Entry 6OHY (electron microscopy, 4.10 A resolution (low resolution: residue-level contacts below are approximate; hydrogen-bond / salt-bridge calls are withheld)); this record covers chains B and E of the 6 polymer chains in the assembly.

# Chain B (and E)
Protein: Envelope glycoprotein gp160
Organism: Simian immunodeficiency virus
Notes: engineered mutation(s): I559P, D605C; chain E of this document is another copy of the same molecule, construct and numbering; everything in this record applies to it too
UniProtKB: Q1A234 (Q1A234_SIV); the construct lacks a stretch of the UniProt sequence, so the offset changes along the chain: 515-618 = UniProt 506-609; 619-664 = UniProt 611-656
Amino-acid sequence (151 residues; each row starts with the number of its first residue):
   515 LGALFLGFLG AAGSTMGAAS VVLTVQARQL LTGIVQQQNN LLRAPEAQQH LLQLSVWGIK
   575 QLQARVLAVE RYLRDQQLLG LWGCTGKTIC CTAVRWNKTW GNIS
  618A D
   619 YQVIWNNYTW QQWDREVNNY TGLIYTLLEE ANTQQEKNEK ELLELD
Not modelled in the structure: 538-568
Construct notes: conflict Pro-559 (Ile550 in Q1A234), Cys-605 (Pro596 in Q1A234)
Disulfides: Cys-598/Cys-604
Covalently attached groups: glycan linked to Asn-616, Asn-637; N-acetylglucosamine (NAG) linked to Asn-625

# Chain B / chain E interface
Contacting residue pairs - 21 pairs, chain B then chain E:
  Leu-515(B) / Glu-584(E)
  Gly-516(B) / Glu-584(E)
  Ala-517(B) / Arg-588(E)
  Leu-518(B) / Gln-591(E)
  Ser-534(B) / Asn-656(E)
  Leu-537(B) / Glu-647(E)
  Leu-537(B) / Thr-651(E)
  Leu-537(B) / Gln-652(E)
  Leu-576(B) / Leu-576(E)
  Leu-576(B) / Gln-577(E)
  Arg-579(B) / Val-580(E)
  Arg-579(B) / Glu-584(E)
  Val-580(B) / Val-580(E)
  Val-583(B) / Val-583(E)
  Val-583(B) / Leu-587(E)
  Tyr-586(B) / Gln-591(E)
  Thr-599(B) / Thr-599(E)
  Gly-600(B) / Gly-594(E)
  Gly-600(B) / Thr-599(E)
  Lys-601(B) / Lys-655(E)
  Cys-605(B) / Glu-659(E)
Also at the interface, not in a pair above, chain B (19 interface residues in all): Leu-520, Val-535, Thr-602, Ile-603
Also at the interface, not in a pair above, chain E (18 interface residues in all): Leu-595, Asp-664

# Summary
19 residues of chain B face 18 of chain E across their interface. N-acetylglucosamine is covalently linked to
Asn-625(B).
Chain B and chain E are both Envelope glycoprotein gp160 (Simian immunodeficiency virus); the structure,
Chimpanzee SIV Env trimeric ectodomain, was determined by electron microscopy.
